PDB entry 6OET | electron microscopy, 3.40 A resolution | chains C and F of the 10 polymer chains in the assembly

[Chain C]
Name: V(D)J recombination-activating protein 1
Organism: Mus musculus
Notes: EC 3.1.-.-, 2.3.2.27
UniProt: P15919 (RAG1_MOUSE); residues 1-1040 here = UniProt positions 1-1040
Sequence (1040 residues; row label = number of the first residue in the row):
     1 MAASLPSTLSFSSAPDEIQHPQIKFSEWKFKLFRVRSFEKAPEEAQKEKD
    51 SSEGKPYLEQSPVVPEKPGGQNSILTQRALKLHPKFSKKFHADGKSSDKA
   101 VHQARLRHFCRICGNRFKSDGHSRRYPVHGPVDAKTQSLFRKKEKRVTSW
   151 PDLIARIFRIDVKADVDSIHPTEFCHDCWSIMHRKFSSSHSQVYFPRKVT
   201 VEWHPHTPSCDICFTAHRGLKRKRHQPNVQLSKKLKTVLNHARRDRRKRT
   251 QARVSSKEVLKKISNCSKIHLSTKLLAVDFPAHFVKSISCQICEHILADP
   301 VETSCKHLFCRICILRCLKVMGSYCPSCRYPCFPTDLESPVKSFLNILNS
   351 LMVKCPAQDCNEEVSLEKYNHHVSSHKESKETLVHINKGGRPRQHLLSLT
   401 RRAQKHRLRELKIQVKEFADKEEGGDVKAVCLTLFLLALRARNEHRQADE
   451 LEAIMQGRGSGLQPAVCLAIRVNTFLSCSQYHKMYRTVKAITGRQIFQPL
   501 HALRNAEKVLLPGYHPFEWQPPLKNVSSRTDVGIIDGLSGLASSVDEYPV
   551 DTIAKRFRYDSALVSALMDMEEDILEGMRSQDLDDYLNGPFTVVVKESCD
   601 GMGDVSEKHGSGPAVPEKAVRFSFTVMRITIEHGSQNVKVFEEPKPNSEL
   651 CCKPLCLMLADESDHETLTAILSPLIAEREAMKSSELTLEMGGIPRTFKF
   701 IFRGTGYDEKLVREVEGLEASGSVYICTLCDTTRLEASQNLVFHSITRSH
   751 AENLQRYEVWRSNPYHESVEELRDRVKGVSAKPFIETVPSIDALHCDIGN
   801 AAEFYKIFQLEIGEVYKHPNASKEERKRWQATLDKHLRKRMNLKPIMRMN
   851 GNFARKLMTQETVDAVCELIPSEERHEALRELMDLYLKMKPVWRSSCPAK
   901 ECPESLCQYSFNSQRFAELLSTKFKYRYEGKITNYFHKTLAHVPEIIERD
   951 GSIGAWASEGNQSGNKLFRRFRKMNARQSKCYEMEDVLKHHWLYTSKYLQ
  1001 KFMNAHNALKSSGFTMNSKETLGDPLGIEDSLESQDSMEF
Disordered / not traced: 1-384, 1008-1040
Sequence notes: engineered mutation Gln962 (Glu in P15919)
UniProt features mapped onto this chain:
  - zinc finger: Cys290 to Arg329 (RING-type), Leu351 to Lys380 (RAG1-type)
  - DNA-binding region: Gly389 to Gln456 (NBD)
  - binding site (Zn(2+)): Cys266, His270, Cys290, Cys293, His295, Cys305, His307, Cys310, Cys313, Cys325, Cys328, Cys355, Cys360, His372, His376
  - binding site (a divalent metal cation): Asp600, Asp708
  - site: Trp893 (Essential for DNA hairpin formation, participates in base-stacking interactions near the cleavage site)
  - cross-link: Lys233 (Glycyl lysine isopeptide (Lys-Gly) (interchain with G-Cter in ubiquitin))
  - mutagenesis: Lys233 (K233M: Abolishes autoubiquitination), His307 (H307A: Displays lower E3 ligase activity and affects the joining step of V(D)J recombination), Cys325 (C325G: Loss of E3 ligase activity and affects the joining step of V(D)J recombination), Arg391 (R391A: Defects in converting nicked products to hairpins; R391L: Impairs DNA-binding and hairpin formation while maintaining some nicking activity), Arg393 (R393A: Impairs DNA-binding and hairpin formation while maintaining some nicking activity), Arg401 (R401A: Allows robust hairpin activity), Arg402 (R402A: Defects in converting nicked products to hairpins), Lys405 (K405A: Reduced hairpin activity), His406 (H406A: Allows robust hairpin activity), Arg407 (R407A: Impairs DNA-binding and reduces hairpin formation without affecting nicking activity), Asn443 (N443A: Impairs DNA-binding; when associated with A-445), His445 (H445A: Impairs DNA-binding; when associated with A-443), 22 further mutagenesis entries in UniProt
Bound ions: Ca2+: Asp600, Gly601 (shared with 1 residue of chain G); Zn2+: Cys727, Cys730, His937, His942
From the paper describing this entry:
  - mutagenesis - E962Q: abolished catalytic activity (disintegration reaction) (citing earlier work)
  - mutagenesis - R848A (2 fold): increased catalytic activity on disintegration
  - mutagenesis - R848A (3 fold): increased catalytic activity (strand-transfer reaction)

[Chain F]
Molecule: 50-nt DNA strand
Sequence (50 nucleotides; each row starts with the number of its first residue):
     1 CGGGTTTTTGTTAAGGGCTGTATCACTGTGCGGCGCAGGCCAGATCCAGG
Bound ions: Ca2+: DC31 (shared with 2 residues of chain A)

[How chain C and chain F interact]
Residue-residue contacts (52; chain C residue first):
  Lys388(C) with DG4(F), hydrogen bond to the base; DT5(F), salt bridge to the phosphate
  Gly389(C) with DG4(F), base contact; DT6(F), sugar contact
  Gly390(C) with DT5(F), base contact; DT6(F), base contact
  Arg391(C) with DT6(F), hydrogen bond to the base; DT7(F), base contact; DT8(F), hydrogen bond to the sugar
  Arg393(C) with DT7(F), salt bridge to the phosphate
  Gln394(C) with DT8(F), sugar contact
  Leu399(C) with DT8(F), phosphate contact; DT9(F), phosphate contact
  Thr400(C) with DT9(F), hydrogen bond to the phosphate
  Arg402(C) with DT9(F), base contact; DG10(F), hydrogen bond to the base; DT11(F), hydrogen bond to the base
  Ala403(C) with DT8(F), sugar contact; DT9(F), phosphate contact
  His406(C) with DT7(F), sugar contact; DT8(F), base contact; DT9(F), base contact
  Arg407(C) with DT7(F), phosphate contact; DT8(F), salt bridge to the phosphate
  Tyr485(C) with DG20(F), hydrogen bond to the phosphate
  Lys489(C) with DT19(F), phosphate contact; DG20(F), salt bridge to the phosphate
  Gln495(C) with DT19(F), phosphate contact
  Pro499(C) with DT19(F), phosphate contact
  His501(C) with DT19(F), salt bridge to the phosphate
  Ser606(C) with DG28(F), phosphate contact
  Lys608(C) with DT27(F), phosphate contact
  His609(C) with DC26(F), sugar contact; DT27(F), hydrogen bond to the phosphate
  Gly610(C) with DC26(F), phosphate contact
  Ser611(C) with DC26(F), phosphate contact
  Glu719(C) with DC41(F), phosphate contact
  Ala720(C) with DG39(F), phosphate contact
  Ser721(C) with DG38(F), base contact
  Gly722(C) with DG39(F), base contact; DC40(F), phosphate contact; DC41(F), sugar contact
  Ser723(C) with DC40(F), phosphate contact; DC41(F), phosphate contact
  Val724(C) with DC41(F), hydrogen bond to the phosphate
  Arg773(C) with DC41(F), salt bridge to the phosphate
  Met847(C) with DC34(F), base contact; DG35(F), base contact
  Arg848(C) with DG35(F), base contact
  Gln978(C) with DA25(F), base contact; DC26(F), sugar contact; DT27(F), sugar contact
Other interface residues (no listed pair), chain C (33 interface residues in all): His482
Other interface residues (no listed pair), chain F (22 interface residues in all): DC18, DT21

[Summary]
The interface between chain C and chain F involves 33 residues on one side and 22 on the other, with 9
hydrogen bonds and 6 salt bridges. Among the polar pairs are Lys388(C)-DG4(F), Arg391(C)-DT6(F) and
Arg402(C)-DG10(F). The paper reports that E962Q of chain C abolishes catalytic activity (disintegration
reaction); R848A of chain C increases catalytic activity on disintegration.
Here chain C is V(D)J recombination-activating protein 1 (Mus musculus) and chain F is a 50-nt DNA strand.
Entry 6OET (Cryo-EM structure of mouse RAG1/2 STC complex) was determined by electron microscopy, deposited
together with 6OES.
